Entry 7LSX (electron microscopy, 3.61 A resolution); this record covers chains A and G of the 13 polymer chains in the assembly.

Chain A:
Protein: Proteasome subunit alpha type-1
Source organism: Saccharomyces cerevisiae (strain ATCC 204508 / S288c)
Notes: EC 3.4.25.1
Reference sequence: P21243 (PSA1_YEAST); numbering as in UniProt (aligned over 1-252)
Amino-acid sequence (252 residues; numbered 1 to 252; the number before each row is that of its first residue):
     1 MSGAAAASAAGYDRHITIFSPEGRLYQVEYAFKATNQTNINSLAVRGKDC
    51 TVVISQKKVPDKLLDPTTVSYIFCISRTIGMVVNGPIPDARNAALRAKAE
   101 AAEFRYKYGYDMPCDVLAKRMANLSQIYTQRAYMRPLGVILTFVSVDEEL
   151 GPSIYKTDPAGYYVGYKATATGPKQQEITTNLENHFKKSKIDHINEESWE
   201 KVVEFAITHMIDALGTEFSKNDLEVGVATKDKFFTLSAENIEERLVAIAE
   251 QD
Disordered / not traced: 1-6, 252

Chain G:
Protein: Proteasome subunit alpha type-7
Source organism: Saccharomyces cerevisiae (strain ATCC 204508 / S288c)
Notes: EC 3.4.25.1
Reference sequence: P21242 (PSA7_YEAST); residues 1-288 here = UniProt positions 1-288
Amino-acid sequence (288 residues; numbered 1 to 288; the number before each row is that of its first residue):
     1 MTSIGTGYDLSNSVFSPDGRNFQVEYAVKAVENGTTSIGIKCNDGVVFAV
    51 EKLITSKLLVPQKNVKIQVVDRHIGCVYSGLIPDGRHLVNRGREEAASFK
   101 KLYKTPIPIPAFADRLGQYVQAHTLYNSVRPFGVSTIFGGVDKNGAHLYM
   151 LEPSGSYWGYKGAATGKGRQSAKAELEKLVDHHPEGLSAREAVKQAAKII
   201 YLAHEDNKEKDFELEISWCSLSETNGLHKFVKGDLLQEAIDFAQKEINGD
   251 DDEDEDDSDNVMSSDDENAPVATNANATTDQEGDIHLE
Disordered / not traced: 1, 247-288
Swiss-Prot annotation at these positions:
  - modified residue: Thr2 (N-acetylthreonine)

Interface between chain A and chain G:
Contacting residue pairs (51):
  Ser8(A) - Tyr8(G)  hydrogen bond
  Ala9(A) - Tyr8(G)  hydrogen bond (backbone-side chain)
  Arg14(A) - Gly7(G)
  Arg14(A) - Tyr8(G)
  Arg14(A) - Val14(G)
  His15(A) - Gly7(G)  hydrogen bond (side chain-backbone)
  His15(A) - Val14(G)
  Gln27(A) - Val14(G)
  Gln27(A) - Phe15(G)
  Tyr30(A) - Tyr8(G)
  Tyr30(A) - Phe15(G)
  Tyr30(A) - Ser16(G)
  Tyr30(A) - Pro17(G)  hydrophobic
  Lys33(A) - Pro17(G)
  Ala34(A) - Phe15(G)  hydrophobic
  Ala34(A) - Gly19(G)
  Asp61(A) - Lys173(G)  salt bridge
  Asp61(A) - Glu177(G)
  Lys62(A) - Asp181(G)  salt bridge
  Leu63(A) - Tyr160(G)
  Leu63(A) - Lys161(G)  hydrogen bond (backbone-backbone)
  Leu63(A) - Gly162(G)
  Leu63(A) - Lys173(G)
  Leu63(A) - Leu176(G)
  Leu63(A) - Glu177(G)
  Leu63(A) - Val180(G)  hydrophobic
  Leu64(A) - Trp158(G)
  Leu64(A) - Gly159(G)
  Leu64(A) - Tyr160(G)
  Asp65(A) - Lys41(G)  salt bridge
  Asp65(A) - Gly159(G)  hydrogen bond (backbone-backbone)
  Asp65(A) - Tyr160(G)
  Asp65(A) - Lys161(G)
  Thr68(A) - Trp158(G)
  Thr68(A) - Gly159(G)
  Val69(A) - Trp158(G)  hydrophobic
  Ile87(A) - Ser156(G)
  Ile87(A) - Trp158(G)  hydrophobic
  Pro88(A) - Gln121(G)
  Pro88(A) - Ser154(G)
  Pro88(A) - Ser156(G)
  Asp89(A) - Gln121(G)  hydrogen bond
  Arg91(A) - Tyr157(G)  hydrogen bond (side chain-backbone)
  Asn92(A) - Gln121(G)
  Leu95(A) - Gln118(G)
  Met134(A) - Tyr126(G)  hydrophobic
  Arg135(A) - Ser13(G)
  Arg135(A) - Phe15(G)
  Arg135(A) - Thr124(G)
  Arg135(A) - Leu125(G)
  Pro136(A) - Phe15(G)
Interface residues without a listed pair, chain A (30 interface residues in all): Ala31, Ser70, Tyr71, Tyr133, Leu137, Gly138
Interface residues without a listed pair, chain G (34 interface residues in all): Leu10, Ser11, Asn21, Asp114, Asn127, Tyr149, Gly155

Overview:
The interface between chain A and chain G involves 30 residues on one side and 34 on the other, with 7
hydrogen bonds and 3 salt bridges. Polar pairs include Asp61(A)-Lys173(G), Lys62(A)-Asp181(G) and
Asp65(A)-Lys41(G).
Here chain A is Proteasome subunit alpha type-1 and chain G is Proteasome subunit alpha type-7, both from
Saccharomyces cerevisiae (strain ATCC 204508 / S288c). Entry 7LSX (Cryo-EM structure of 13S proteasome core
particle assembly intermediate purified from Pre3-1 proteasome mutant (G34D)) was determined by electron
microscopy, deposited together with 7LS5 and 7LS6.
